PDB entry 7DGN | X-ray diffraction, 2.35 A resolution | chains A and B

[Chain A (and B)]
Name: Myoglobin
Organism: Equus caballus
Notes: chain B of this document is another copy of the same molecule, construct and numbering; everything in this record applies to it too
UniProt: P68082 (MYG_HORSE); residues 1-153 here correspond to UniProt positions 2-154 (UniProt number = residue number + 1)
Chain sequence (153 residues; numbered 1 to 153; the number before each row is that of its first residue):
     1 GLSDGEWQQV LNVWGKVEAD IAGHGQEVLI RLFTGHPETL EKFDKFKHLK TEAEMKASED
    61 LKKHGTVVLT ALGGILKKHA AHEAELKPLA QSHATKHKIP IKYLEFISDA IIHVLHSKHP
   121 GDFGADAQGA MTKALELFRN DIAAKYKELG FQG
Differences from the reference sequence: engineered mutation H79 (Lys80 in P68082), A80 (Gly81 in P68082), A81 (His82 in P68082)
Ion coordination: Co2+ site 1: H79 (shared with H82(B), D141(B) of chain B); Co2+ site 2: H82, D141 (shared with H79(B) of chain B); heme Fe: H93 (together with oxygen atom)
Ligand contacts:
  - heme (HEM), molecule 1: L32, T39, K42, F43, K45, H64, V67, V68, A71, L72
  - heme (HEM), molecule 2: L89, S92, H93, H97, I99, Y103, L104, I107, F138
  - oxygen atom (O): F43, H64, V68
Swiss-Prot annotation at these positions:
  - binding site (nitrite): H64
  - binding site (O2): H64
  - binding site (heme b): H93
  - modified residue: S3 (Phosphoserine)

[Chain A / chain B interface]
Pairs across the interface (106):
  G1(A) with K133(B)
  L2(A) with A130(B); K133(B)
  E6(A) with A130(B); K133(B), salt bridge
  W7(A) with L137(B), hydrophobic
  Q9(A) with D126(B); A127(B)
  V10(A) with A130(B); M131(B)
  V13(A) with L115(B), hydrophobic; D122(B); F123(B), hydrophobic; M131(B), hydrophobic
  W14(A) with M131(B), hydrophobic
  K16(A) with H119(B), hydrogen bond (backbone-side chain); D122(B)
  V17(A) with L115(B), hydrophobic
  H24(A) with K118(B); H119(B), hydrogen bond
  E27(A) with V114(B); K118(B), salt bridge
  V28(A) with I107(B), hydrophobic; A110(B); I111(B), hydrophobic; V114(B)
  R31(A) with A110(B); H113(B), hydrogen bond
  L32(A) with F106(B), hydrophobic; I107(B)
  H36(A) with F106(B)
  E38(A) with Y103(B); F106(B)
  T39(A) with Y103(B); F106(B)
  K42(A) with H97(B); K98(B), hydrogen bond (side chain-backbone); I99(B); Y103(B)
  L72(A) with I111(B), hydrophobic; L135(B), hydrophobic; F138(B), hydrophobic
  G74(A) with E85(B)
  I75(A) with H82(B); E85(B); L89(B), hydrophobic; F138(B), hydrophobic
  L76(A) with A134(B)
  K78(A) with A81(B); H82(B); E85(B), salt bridge
  H79(A) with H82(B), hydrogen bond; L137(B); D141(B), salt bridge
  A81(A) with K78(B)
  H82(A) with I75(B); K78(B); H79(B), hydrogen bond
  E85(A) with G74(B); I75(B), hydrogen bond (side chain-backbone); K78(B), salt bridge
  L89(A) with I75(B), hydrophobic
  H97(A) with K42(B)
  K98(A) with K42(B), hydrogen bond (backbone-side chain)
  I99(A) with K42(B)
  Y103(A) with E38(B); T39(B)
  F106(A) with L32(B), hydrophobic; H36(B); E38(B); T39(B)
  I107(A) with V28(B), hydrophobic; L32(B)
  A110(A) with V28(B); R31(B)
  I111(A) with V28(B), hydrophobic; L72(B), hydrophobic
  H113(A) with R31(B)
  V114(A) with E27(B); V28(B)
  L115(A) with V13(B), hydrophobic; V17(B), hydrophobic
  K118(A) with D20(B), salt bridge; H24(B), hydrogen bond
  H119(A) with K16(B); H24(B), hydrogen bond
  D122(A) with V13(B); K16(B)
  F123(A) with V13(B), hydrophobic
  D126(A) with Q9(B)
  A127(A) with Q9(B)
  A130(A) with L2(B); E6(B); Q9(B); V10(B)
  M131(A) with V10(B); V13(B), hydrophobic
  K133(A) with G1(B), hydrogen bond (side chain-backbone); L2(B); E6(B), salt bridge
  A134(A) with L2(B); L76(B)
  L135(A) with L72(B), hydrophobic
  L137(A) with L2(B), hydrophobic; H79(B)
  D141(A) with H79(B), salt bridge
Interface residues without a listed pair, chain A (60 interface residues in all): N12, D20, L29, V68, L69, L86, F138
Interface residues without a listed pair, chain B (62 interface residues in all): W7, N12, W14, L29, V68, L69, A71, L86, P100

[Summary]
The interface between chain A and chain B involves 60 residues on one side and 62 on the other, with 11
hydrogen bonds and 8 salt bridges. Polar contacts include E6(A)-K133(B), E27(A)-K118(B) and K78(A)-E85(B).
Ligands of chain A: heme and oxygen atom.
Both chains are Myoglobin (Equus caballus). Entry 7DGN (The Co-bound dimeric structure of K79H/G80A/H81A
myoglobin) was determined by X-ray diffraction, deposited together with 7DGJ, 7DGK, 7DGL, 7DGM and 7DGO.
